PDB entry 7DRO | X-ray diffraction, 3.25 A resolution | chains A and B of the 4 polymer chains in the assembly

[Chain A (and B)]
Molecule: ATP-grasp domain-containing protein
Source organism: Plesiocystis pacifica SIR-1
Notes: chain B of this document is another copy of the same molecule, construct and numbering; everything in this record applies to it too
UniProtKB: A6G4D7 (A6G4D7_9DELT); residue numbers follow UniProt; this construct covers 1-314
Chain sequence (334 residues; each row starts with the number of its first residue; numbers below 1 keep their minus sign (Met-19 is residue -19)):
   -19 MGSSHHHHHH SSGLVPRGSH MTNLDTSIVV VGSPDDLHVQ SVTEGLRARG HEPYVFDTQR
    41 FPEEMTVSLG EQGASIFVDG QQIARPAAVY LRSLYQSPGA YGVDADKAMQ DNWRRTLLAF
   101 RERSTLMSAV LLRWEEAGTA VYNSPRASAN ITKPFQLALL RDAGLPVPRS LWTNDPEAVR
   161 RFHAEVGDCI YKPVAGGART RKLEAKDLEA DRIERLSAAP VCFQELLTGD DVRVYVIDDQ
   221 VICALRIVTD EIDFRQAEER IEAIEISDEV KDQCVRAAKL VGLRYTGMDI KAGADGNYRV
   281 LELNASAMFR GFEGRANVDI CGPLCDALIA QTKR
Unresolved in the structure: -19 to 3, 76-85, 313-314 (chain B: -19 to 2, 76-84, 273-274, 314)
Sequence notes: expression tag (-19 to 0)
From the paper describing this entry:
  - mutagenesis - R213A: decreased catalytic activity
  - mutagenesis - R101A: unchanged catalytic activity
  - specificity-determining residues: Arg213 (proposed by the authors, not directly observed)
  - mutagenesis - L196A (>64-fold), F203A (>64-fold): decreased catalytic activity with PsnA214-38, Precursor peptide
  - catalytic residues: Arg213 (proposed by the authors, not directly observed)

[How chain A and chain B interact]
Pairs across the interface (112; chain A residue first):
  Phe41(A) - Asn154(B)  hydrogen bond (backbone-side chain)
  Phe41(A) - Pro200(B)
  Pro42(A) - Asn154(B)  hydrogen bond (backbone-side chain)
  Pro42(A) - Ser197(B)
  Glu43(A) - Ser197(B)
  Met45(A) - Asn154(B)  hydrogen bond (backbone-side chain)
  Thr46(A) - Asn154(B)
  Thr46(A) - Asp155(B)
  Val47(A) - Trp152(B)
  Val47(A) - Thr153(B)  hydrogen bond (backbone-side chain)
  Val47(A) - Asn154(B)  hydrogen bond (backbone-side chain)
  Ser48(A) - Leu151(B)
  Ser48(A) - Trp152(B)
  Ser48(A) - Thr153(B)  hydrogen bond
  Ser48(A) - Ala158(B)
  Leu49(A) - Ser150(B)
  Leu49(A) - Leu151(B)
  Leu49(A) - Trp152(B)  hydrogen bond (backbone-backbone)
  Gly50(A) - Ser150(B)
  Gly50(A) - Trp152(B)
  Glu51(A) - Leu137(B)
  Glu51(A) - Ala138(B)
  Glu51(A) - Arg141(B)
  Glu51(A) - Val147(B)
  Glu51(A) - Pro148(B)
  Glu51(A) - Arg149(B)
  Glu51(A) - Ser150(B)  hydrogen bond (side chain-backbone)
  Gln52(A) - Asp142(B)
  Gly53(A) - Ala138(B)
  Gly53(A) - Asp142(B)  hydrogen bond (backbone-side chain)
  Met89(A) - Trp93(B)  hydrophobic
  Gln90(A) - Trp93(B)
  Trp93(A) - Met89(B)  hydrophobic
  Arg101(A) - Ala175(B)  hydrogen bond (side chain-backbone)
  Arg101(A) - Gly176(B)  hydrogen bond (side chain-backbone)
  Glu102(A) - Pro173(B)
  Glu102(A) - Val174(B)  hydrogen bond (side chain-backbone)
  Glu102(A) - Ala175(B)  hydrogen bond (side chain-backbone)
  Glu102(A) - Pro200(B)
  Arg103(A) - Ala198(B)  hydrogen bond (side chain-backbone)
  Arg103(A) - Pro200(B)
  Thr105(A) - Thr132(B)
  Thr105(A) - Pro134(B)
  Thr105(A) - Val174(B)
  Leu106(A) - Trp152(B)  hydrophobic
  Leu106(A) - Pro200(B)  hydrophobic
  Ala109(A) - Thr132(B)
  Ala109(A) - Pro134(B)  hydrophobic
  Leu112(A) - Ala129(B)
  Leu112(A) - Phe135(B)
  Arg113(A) - Pro134(B)  hydrogen bond (side chain-backbone)
  Arg113(A) - Phe135(B)
  Arg113(A) - Ala138(B)
  Glu116(A) - Phe135(B)
  Glu116(A) - Leu139(B)
  Arg126(A) - Ala129(B)
  Arg126(A) - Asn130(B)  hydrogen bond
  Arg126(A) - Phe135(B)
  Ala129(A) - Leu112(B)
  Ala129(A) - Arg126(B)
  Asn130(A) - Arg126(B)  hydrogen bond
  Pro134(A) - Leu49(B)  hydrophobic
  Pro134(A) - Ala109(B)  hydrophobic
  Pro134(A) - Arg113(B)  hydrogen bond (backbone-side chain)
  Phe135(A) - Leu112(B)
  Phe135(A) - Arg113(B)
  Phe135(A) - Glu116(B)
  Phe135(A) - Arg126(B)
  Leu137(A) - Glu51(B)
  Ala138(A) - Glu51(B)
  Ala138(A) - Gly53(B)
  Ala138(A) - Arg113(B)
  Leu139(A) - Glu116(B)
  Arg141(A) - Glu51(B)
  Arg141(A) - Gln52(B)
  Asp142(A) - Gly53(B)  hydrogen bond (side chain-backbone)
  Val147(A) - Glu51(B)
  Pro148(A) - Glu51(B)
  Arg149(A) - Glu51(B)  salt bridge
  Arg149(A) - Gln52(B)
  Ser150(A) - Leu49(B)
  Ser150(A) - Gly50(B)
  Ser150(A) - Glu51(B)  hydrogen bond (backbone-side chain)
  Leu151(A) - Ser48(B)
  Leu151(A) - Leu49(B)
  Trp152(A) - Val47(B)
  Trp152(A) - Ser48(B)
  Trp152(A) - Leu49(B)  hydrogen bond (backbone-backbone)
  Trp152(A) - Gly50(B)
  Trp152(A) - Leu106(B)  hydrophobic
  Trp152(A) - Arg113(B)
  Thr153(A) - Val47(B)  hydrogen bond (side chain-backbone)
  Thr153(A) - Ser48(B)  hydrogen bond
  Asn154(A) - Phe41(B)
  Asn154(A) - Pro42(B)  hydrogen bond (side chain-backbone)
  Asn154(A) - Met45(B)  hydrogen bond (side chain-backbone)
  Asn154(A) - Thr46(B)
  Asn154(A) - Val47(B)  hydrogen bond (side chain-backbone)
  Asp155(A) - Ser48(B)
  Ala158(A) - Ser48(B)
  Pro173(A) - Glu102(B)
  Val174(A) - Glu102(B)  hydrogen bond (backbone-side chain)
  Val174(A) - Thr105(B)
  Ala175(A) - Arg101(B)  hydrogen bond (backbone-side chain)
  Ala175(A) - Glu102(B)  hydrogen bond (backbone-side chain)
  Ala175(A) - Thr105(B)
  Gly176(A) - Arg101(B)  hydrogen bond (backbone-side chain)
  Ser197(A) - Pro42(B)
  Ser197(A) - Glu43(B)
  Ala198(A) - Pro42(B)
  Pro200(A) - Glu102(B)
  Pro200(A) - Arg103(B)
Interface residues without a listed pair, chain A (58 interface residues in all): Ala54, Asp86, Leu97, Ala99, Thr132, Leu196, Ala199
Interface residues without a listed pair, chain B (57 interface residues in all): Asp86, Gln90, Leu97, Ala99, Leu196, Ala199

[Overview]
The interface between chain A and chain B involves 58 residues on one side and 57 on the other, with 30
hydrogen bonds and 1 salt bridge. Polar pairs include Arg149(A)-Glu51(B), Phe41(A)-Asn154(B) and
Pro42(A)-Asn154(B). From the paper: the catalytic residue Arg213(A); L196A and F203A of chain A reduce
catalytic activity with PsnA214-38, Precursor peptide; 4 substitutions were tested in all.
Both chains are ATP-grasp domain-containing protein (Plesiocystis pacifica SIR-1). Entry 7DRO (Structure of
ATP-grasp ligase PsnB complexed with minimal precursor) was determined by X-ray diffraction together with
7DRM, 7DRN and 7DRP from the same study.
